8JBQ - chain A; structure by X-ray diffraction, 2.00 A resolution.

== Chain A ==
Protein: Hemolysin
Source organism: Vibrio campbellii
UniProtKB: A0A344KRS4 (A0A344KRS4_9VIBR); residues 1-712 here correspond to UniProt positions 26-737 (UniProt number = residue number + 25)
Sequence (721 residues; each row starts with the number of its first residue; numbering starts at 0):
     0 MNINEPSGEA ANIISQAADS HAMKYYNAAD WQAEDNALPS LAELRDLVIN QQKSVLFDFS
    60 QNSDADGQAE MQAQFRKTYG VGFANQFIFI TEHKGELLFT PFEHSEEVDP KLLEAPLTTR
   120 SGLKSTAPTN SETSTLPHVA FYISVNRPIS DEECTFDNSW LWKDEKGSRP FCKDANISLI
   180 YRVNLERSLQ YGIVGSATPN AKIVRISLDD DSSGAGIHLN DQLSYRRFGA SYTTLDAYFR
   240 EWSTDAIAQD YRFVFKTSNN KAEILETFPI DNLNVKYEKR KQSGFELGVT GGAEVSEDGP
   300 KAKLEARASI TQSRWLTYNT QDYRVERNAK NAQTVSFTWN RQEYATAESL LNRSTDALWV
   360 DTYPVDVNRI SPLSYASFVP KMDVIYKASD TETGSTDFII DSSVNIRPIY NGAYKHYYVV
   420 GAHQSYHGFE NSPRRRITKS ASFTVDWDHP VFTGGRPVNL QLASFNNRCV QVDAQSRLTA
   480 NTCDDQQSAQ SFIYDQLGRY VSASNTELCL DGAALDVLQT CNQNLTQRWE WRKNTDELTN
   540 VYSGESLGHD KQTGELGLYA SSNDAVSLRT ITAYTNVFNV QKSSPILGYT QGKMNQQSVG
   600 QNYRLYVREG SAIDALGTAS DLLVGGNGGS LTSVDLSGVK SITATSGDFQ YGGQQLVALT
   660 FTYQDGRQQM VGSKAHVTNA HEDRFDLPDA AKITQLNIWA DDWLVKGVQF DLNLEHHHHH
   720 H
Not modelled in the structure: 111-132, 714-720
Construct notes: initiating methionine (0); conflict His20 (Asn45 in A0A344KRS4), Asp65 (Asn90 in A0A344KRS4), Ser475 (Gly500 in A0A344KRS4); expression tag (713-720)
Cystine bridges: Cys153-Cys171, Cys468-Cys482, Cys508-Cys520
From the paper describing this entry:
  - contacts within the chain: Glu185-Gln311 (hydrogen bond), Lys300-Thr534, Lys302-Glu529
  - binding site for sulfate ion: Glu95, His137, Asn183, Arg313
  - mutagenesis - H415A, H422A: decreased binding to membrane association
  - mutagenesis - H426A: unchanged binding to membrane association
  - mutagenesis - H415A, H422A: decreased binding to immobilized membranes

== In short ==
From the paper: a binding site for sulfate ion at Glu95, His137 and Asn183 among others; H415A and H422A
reduce binding to membrane association.
Chain A is Hemolysin (Vibrio campbellii); the structure, Pro-alpha-hemolysin of Vibrio campbellii, was
determined by X-ray diffraction together with 8JC7 from the same study.
